Entry 2B1A (X-ray diffraction, 2.35 A resolution); this record covers chains L and H of the 3 polymer chains in the assembly.

== Chain L ==
Protein: Fab 2219, light chain
From: Homo sapiens
Notes: fragment: light chain; antibody fragment or engineered binder
Chain sequence (215 residues; row label = number of the first residue in the row; note: 4 numbers in that range are skipped by the numbering (no residue carries them; nothing is unmodelled there); a row labelled like 27A-27B holds insertion residues (27A, then the next letters in order)):
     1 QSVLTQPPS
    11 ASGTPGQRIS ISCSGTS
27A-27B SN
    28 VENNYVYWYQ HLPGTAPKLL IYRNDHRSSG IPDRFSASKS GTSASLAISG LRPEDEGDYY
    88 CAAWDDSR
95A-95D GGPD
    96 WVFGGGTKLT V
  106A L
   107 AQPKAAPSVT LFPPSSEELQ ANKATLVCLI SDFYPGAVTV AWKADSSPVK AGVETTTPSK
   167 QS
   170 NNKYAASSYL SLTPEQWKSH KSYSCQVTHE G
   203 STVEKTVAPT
Disulfide bonds: Cys23-Cys88, Cys134-Cys194

== Chain H ==
Protein: Fab 2219, heavy chain
From: Homo sapiens
Notes: fragment: heavy chain; antibody fragment or engineered binder
Chain sequence (226 residues; row label = number of the first residue in the row; note: 14 numbers in that range are skipped by the numbering (no residue carries them; nothing is unmodelled there); a row labelled like 82A-82C holds insertion residues (82A, then the next letters in order)):
     1 EIQLEQSGAE VKKSGESLKI SCQTSGYSFS DYWIGWVRQM PGKGLEWMGI FY
   52A P
    53 GDSDSRYSPS FEGQVTMSAD RSTNTAHLQW
82A-82C SSL
    83 KPSDTALYYC ARLGGDYE
100A-100G DSGADAF
   101 DFWGQGTLVT VSSASTKGPS VFPLAPSSKS
   133 TSGGTAALGC LVKDYFPEPV TV
   156 SW
   162 NSGALTSG
   171 VHTFPAVLQS
   182 SGLYSLSSVV TVPSSSLGT
   203 Q
   205 TYICNVNHKP SNTKVDKK
   225 VEPKS
Disulfide bonds: Cys22-Cys92, Cys142-Cys208

== Chain L / chain H interface ==
Contacting residue pairs - 74 pairs, chain L then chain H:
  Tyr34(L) with Asp100E(H), hydrogen bond; Ala100F(H), hydrophobic
  Tyr36(L) with Ala100F(H); Phe100G(H), hydrogen bond (side chain-backbone); Trp103(H)
  His38(L) with Gln39(H); Tyr91(H), hydrogen bond
  Thr42(L) with Tyr91(H)
  Ala43(L) with Tyr91(H), hydrophobic; Trp103(H), hydrophobic; Gly104(H)
  Pro44(L) with Leu45(H), hydrophobic; Tyr91(H); Trp103(H)
  Leu46(L) with Tyr99(H); Ala100F(H), hydrophobic
  Tyr49(L) with Tyr99(H)
  Arg50(L) with Tyr99(H); Glu100(H), salt bridge; Asp100E(H), salt bridge
  Tyr87(L) with Gln39(H), hydrogen bond; Gly44(H); Leu45(H)
  Trp91(L) with Leu95(H), hydrophobic; Asp100E(H), hydrogen bond (side chain-backbone)
  Arg95(L) with Arg58(H); Tyr59(H), hydrogen bond (side chain-backbone); Pro61(H)
  Gly95B(L) with Arg58(H)
  Pro95C(L) with Trp47(H); Arg58(H)
  Asp95D(L) with Trp47(H); Arg58(H), salt bridge
  Trp96(L) with Trp47(H); Asp100E(H); Phe100G(H), hydrophobic
  Phe98(L) with Val37(H), hydrophobic; Leu45(H); Trp47(H); Trp103(H), hydrophobic
  Thr116(L) with Ala139(H)
  Phe118(L) with Leu124(H), hydrophobic; Ala125(H); Ala139(H); Leu140(H), hydrophobic
  Ser121(L) with Phe122(H); Pro123(H)
  Glu123(L) with Phe122(H); Pro123(H)
  Glu124(L) with Phe122(H); Lys145(H), salt bridge
  Lys129(L) with Lys145(H)
  Thr131(L) with Lys145(H)
  Val133(L) with Ser188(H)
  Leu135(L) with Phe174(H), hydrophobic; Ser188(H); Val190(H), hydrophobic
  Ile136(L) with Phe174(H)
  Glu160(L) with Val177(H); Gln179(H); Ser180(H), hydrogen bond (side chain-backbone)
  Thr162(L) with Pro175(H); Ala176(H); Val177(H)
  Ser165(L) with Pro175(H)
  Gln167(L) with His172(H), hydrogen bond
  Ala174(L) with His172(H)
  Ala175(L) with Phe174(H)
  Ser176(L) with Pro175(H)
  Tyr178(L) with Leu143(H), hydrophobic; Val177(H), hydrophobic; Ser186(H); Leu187(H); Ser188(H), hydrogen bond
Other interface residues (no listed pair), chain L (43 interface residues in all): Tyr32, Ser55, Gly100, Leu117, Pro119, Ser137, Thr161, Thr163
Other interface residues (no listed pair), chain H (44 interface residues in all): Gly42, Lys43, Glu46, Ser60, Asp101, Ser127, Gly141, Lys228

== Overview ==
Chain L and chain H form an interface of 43 and 44 residues respectively, with 9 hydrogen bonds and 4 salt
bridges. Polar pairs include Arg50(L)-Asp100E(H), Arg50(L)-Glu100(H) and Asp95D(L)-Arg58(H).
Chain L is Fab 2219, light chain and chain H is Fab 2219, heavy chain, both from Homo sapiens; the structure,
Crystal structure analysis of anti-HIV-1 V3 Fab 2219 in complex with UG1033 peptide, was determined by X-ray
diffraction together with 2B1H from the same study.
